Entry 5ANV (X-ray diffraction, 1.16 A resolution); this record covers chain A.

Chain A:
Protein: 7,8-dihydro-8-oxoguanine triphosphatase
From: Homo sapiens
Notes: EC 3.6.1.55, 3.6.1.56
Reference sequence: P36639 (8ODP_HUMAN); residues 1-156 here correspond to UniProt positions 42-197 (UniProt number = residue number + 41)
Sequence (158 residues; row label = number of the first residue in the row; numbers below 1 keep their minus sign (Gly-1 is residue -1)):
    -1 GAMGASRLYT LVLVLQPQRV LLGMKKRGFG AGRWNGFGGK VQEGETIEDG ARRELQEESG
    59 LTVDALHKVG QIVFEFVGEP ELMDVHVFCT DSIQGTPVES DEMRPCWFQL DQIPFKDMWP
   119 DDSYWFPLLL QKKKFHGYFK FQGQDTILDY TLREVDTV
Not modelled in the structure: -1 to 2, 89
Sequence notes: expression tag (-1 to 0)
Residues lining bound ligands: RGJ (4-(4-chloro-2-fluoro-anilino)-6,7-dimethoxy-N-methyl-quinoline-3-carboxamide): Tyr7, Thr8, Leu9, Leu11, Leu20, Phe27, Asn33, Gly34, Gly36, Gly37, Lys38, Phe72, Phe74, Met81, Val83, Met116, Trp117, Asp119, Asp120, Trp123, Phe124, Phe139

Overview:
Bound to chain A: compound RGJ.
Chain A is 7,8-dihydro-8-oxoguanine triphosphatase (Homo sapiens); the structure, MTH1 in complex with
compound 15, was determined by X-ray diffraction (same publication as 5ANS, 5ANT, 5ANU and 5ANW).
